Entry 5NC1 (X-ray diffraction, 2.00 A resolution); this record covers chains B and C of the 3 polymer chains in the assembly.

[Chain B (and C)]
Molecule: Fiber
Source organism: Murine adenovirus 2
Notes: chain C of this document is another copy of the same molecule, construct and numbering; everything in this record applies to it too
UniProt: E7CH51 (E7CH51_9ADEN); numbering as in UniProt (aligned over 586-787)
Sequence (237 residues; each row starts with the number of its first residue):
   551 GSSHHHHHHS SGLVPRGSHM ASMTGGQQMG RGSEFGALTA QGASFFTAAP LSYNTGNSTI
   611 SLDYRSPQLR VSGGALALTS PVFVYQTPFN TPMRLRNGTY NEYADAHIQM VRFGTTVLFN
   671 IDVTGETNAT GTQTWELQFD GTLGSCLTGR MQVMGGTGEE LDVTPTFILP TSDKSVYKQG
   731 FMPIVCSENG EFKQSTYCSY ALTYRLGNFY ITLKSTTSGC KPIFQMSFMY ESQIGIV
Not modelled in the structure: 551-594
Differences from the reference sequence: expression tag (551-585)
Small-molecule neighbours: N-acetylglucosamine (NAG; 2-acetamido-2-deoxy-beta-D-glucopyranose): Asn647, Tyr650, Glu652, Thr677, Asn678, Ala679, Thr680, Gly681, Thr682, Gln683
From the paper describing this entry:
  - binding site for N-acetylglucosamine: Asn647, Tyr650, Glu652, Ala679 to Thr682, Gln683
  - mutagenesis - N647A, Y650A (10-fold): decreased binding to N-acetylglucosamine
  - mutagenesis - N647A/Y650A/E652A, E652A: abolished binding to N-acetylglucosamine

[Chain B / chain C interface]
Residue-residue contacts - 89 pairs, chain B then chain C:
  Phe595(B) - Ser608(C)
  Phe595(B) - Ile610(C)  hydrophobic
  Phe596(B) - Asn607(C)
  Phe596(B) - Ser608(C)  hydrogen bond (backbone-backbone)
  Phe596(B) - Thr609(C)
  Phe596(B) - Ile610(C)  hydrogen bond (backbone-backbone)
  Thr597(B) - Thr609(C)
  Thr597(B) - Ile610(C)
  Ala598(B) - Thr609(C)
  Ala598(B) - Ile610(C)  hydrogen bond (backbone-backbone)
  Ala598(B) - Ser611(C)
  Ala599(B) - Gly624(C)
  Pro600(B) - Leu612(C)  hydrophobic
  Pro600(B) - Val621(C)
  Pro600(B) - Gly624(C)
  Pro600(B) - Leu626(C)
  Leu601(B) - Ile610(C)
  Leu601(B) - Ser611(C)
  Leu601(B) - Leu612(C)
  Asp613(B) - Gly624(C)
  Asp613(B) - Ala625(C)
  Asp613(B) - Leu626(C)  hydrogen bond (backbone-backbone)
  Tyr614(B) - Ala625(C)
  Tyr614(B) - Leu626(C)
  Arg615(B) - Ser622(C)  hydrogen bond
  Arg615(B) - Ala625(C)
  Arg615(B) - Leu626(C)  hydrogen bond (backbone-backbone)
  Arg615(B) - Ala627(C)
  Arg615(B) - Val787(C)  hydrogen bond (side chain-backbone)
  Pro617(B) - Phe633(C)
  Pro617(B) - Leu711(C)
  Pro617(B) - Val713(C)  hydrophobic
  Gln618(B) - Ala627(C)
  Gln618(B) - Leu628(C)  hydrogen bond (side chain-backbone)
  Gln618(B) - Pro631(C)
  Gln618(B) - Phe633(C)
  Leu619(B) - Leu626(C)
  Leu619(B) - Ala627(C)  hydrophobic
  Leu619(B) - Leu628(C)  hydrophobic
  Arg620(B) - Thr707(C)
  Leu628(B) - Leu628(C)  hydrophobic
  Thr629(B) - Gly705(C)
  Thr629(B) - Gly706(C)  hydrogen bond (backbone-backbone)
  Thr629(B) - Thr707(C)  hydrogen bond (backbone-backbone)
  Thr629(B) - Leu711(C)
  Ser630(B) - Val632(C)
  Ser630(B) - Gly705(C)
  Ser630(B) - Gly706(C)  hydrogen bond (side chain-backbone)
  Val632(B) - Val632(C)  hydrophobic
  Arg662(B) - Gly706(C)  hydrogen bond (side chain-backbone)
  Phe663(B) - Val634(C)
  Phe663(B) - Phe663(C)  hydrophobic
  Gly664(B) - Val632(C)
  Gly664(B) - Gly706(C)
  Thr665(B) - Gln636(C)  hydrogen bond
  Thr665(B) - Met704(C)
  Thr665(B) - Gly705(C)
  Thr666(B) - Gln659(C)
  Pro720(B) - Phe639(C)
  Thr721(B) - Phe639(C)
  Lys728(B) - Asp672(C)  salt bridge
  Lys728(B) - Gln775(C)
  Gln729(B) - Asn739(C)
  Gln729(B) - Gly740(C)
  Phe731(B) - Val735(C)  hydrophobic
  Phe731(B) - Ser737(C)
  Phe731(B) - Gly740(C)
  Phe731(B) - Glu741(C)
  Phe731(B) - Phe742(C)
  Met732(B) - Val735(C)
  Met732(B) - Gln775(C)
  Pro733(B) - Pro733(C)
  Pro733(B) - Val735(C)
  Tyr747(B) - Phe742(C)  hydrophobic
  Tyr750(B) - Gln775(C)
  Phe778(B) - Gln775(C)
  Met779(B) - Gln659(C)
  Met779(B) - Leu668(C)  hydrophobic
  Met779(B) - Asn670(C)
  Met779(B) - Gln775(C)  hydrogen bond (backbone-side chain)
  Glu781(B) - Gln636(C)  hydrogen bond
  Glu781(B) - Phe639(C)
  Glu781(B) - His657(C)  salt bridge
  Glu781(B) - Gln659(C)
  Gln783(B) - Phe639(C)
  Gly785(B) - Gly706(C)
  Gly785(B) - Thr707(C)
  Ile786(B) - Gly706(C)  hydrogen bond (backbone-backbone)
  Ile786(B) - Thr707(C)
Also at the interface, not in a pair above, chain B (44 interface residues in all): Leu612, Leu626, Gly730, Ser782, Ile784, Val787
Also at the interface, not in a pair above, chain C (50 interface residues in all): Phe595, Leu601, Tyr603, Arg620, Thr637, Val661, Gly708, Ile734, Ser745, Ile786

[In short]
Chain B and chain C form an interface of 44 and 50 residues respectively, with 16 hydrogen bonds and 2 salt
bridges. Polar contacts include Lys728(B)-Asp672(C), Glu781(B)-His657(C) and Arg615(B)-Ser622(C). The paper
reports a binding site for N-acetylglucosamine at Asn647(B), Tyr650(B) and Glu652(B) among others; N647A and
Y650A of chain B reduce binding to N-acetylglucosamine; 4 substitutions were tested in all.
Both chains are Fiber (Murine adenovirus 2). Entry 5NC1 (Structure of the distal domain of mouse adenovirus 2
fibre bound to N-acetyl-glucosamine) was determined by X-ray diffraction together with 5N83, 5N8D and 5NBH
from the same study.
